3MVD - chains G and J of the 12 polymer chains in the assembly; structure by X-ray diffraction, 2.90 A resolution.

[Chain G]
Protein: Histone H2A
From: Xenopus laevis
UniProt: Q6AZJ8 (Q6AZJ8_XENLA); residues 1-129 here correspond to UniProt positions 2-130 (UniProt number = residue number + 1)
Amino-acid sequence (129 residues; each row starts with the number of its first residue):
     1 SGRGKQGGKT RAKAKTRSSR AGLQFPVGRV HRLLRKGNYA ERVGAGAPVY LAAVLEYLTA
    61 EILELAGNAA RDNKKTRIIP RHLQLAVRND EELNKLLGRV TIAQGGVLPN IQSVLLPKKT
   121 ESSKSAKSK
Unresolved in the structure: 1-11, 119-129

[Chain J]
Molecule: 147-nt DNA strand
Notes: fragment: 147 BP Widom 601 DNA FRAGMENT (- strand)
Sequence (147 nucleotides; each row starts with the number of its first residue):
     1 ATCGGATGTA TATATCTGAC ACGTGCCTGG AGACTAGGGA GTAATCCCCT TGGCGGTTAA
    61 AACGCGGGGG ACAGCGCGTA CGTGCGTTTA AGCGGTGCTA GAGCTGTCTA CGACCAATTG
   121 AGCGGCCTCG GCACCGGGAT TCTCGAT
Unresolved in the structure: 147

[Chain G / chain J interface]
Contacting residue pairs - 15 pairs, chain G then chain J:
  Thr16(G) - DA121(J)  sugar contact
  Arg29(G) - DG122(J)  hydrogen bond to the phosphate
  Arg29(G) - DC123(J)  salt bridge to the phosphate
  Arg42(G) - DG112(J)  hydrogen bond to the sugar
  Arg42(G) - DA113(J)  phosphate contact
  Val43(G) - DG112(J)  sugar contact
  Val43(G) - DA113(J)  hydrogen bond to the phosphate
  Gly44(G) - DG112(J)  phosphate contact
  Ala45(G) - DG112(J)  hydrogen bond to the phosphate
  Lys75(G) - DC132(J)  phosphate contact
  Lys75(G) - DA133(J)  salt bridge to the phosphate
  Thr76(G) - DG131(J)  hydrogen bond to the phosphate
  Thr76(G) - DC132(J)  hydrogen bond to the phosphate
  Arg77(G) - DG131(J)  hydrogen bond to the sugar
  Arg77(G) - DC132(J)  hydrogen bond to the phosphate
Also at the interface, not in a pair above, chain G (15 interface residues in all): Lys13, Pro26, His31, Arg35, Glu41, Lys74
Also at the interface, not in a pair above, chain J (10 interface residues in all): DC111, DG120

[Overview]
The interface between chain G and chain J involves 15 residues on one side and 10 on the other, with 8
hydrogen bonds and 2 salt bridges. Among the polar pairs are Arg42(G)-DG112(J), Arg77(G)-DG131(J) and
Arg29(G)-DG122(J).
Here chain G is Histone H2A (Xenopus laevis) and chain J is a 147-nt DNA strand. Entry 3MVD (Crystal structure
of the chromatin factor RCC1 in complex with the nucleosome core particle) was determined by X-ray
diffraction.
